Entry 8WH8 (electron microscopy, 3.60 A resolution); this record covers chains G and J of the 11 polymer chains in the assembly.

Chain G:
Protein: Histone H2A.6
Source organism: Arabidopsis thaliana
UniProt: Q9LD28 (H2A6_ARATH); residues 0-129 here correspond to UniProt positions 1-130 (UniProt number = residue number + 1)
Sequence (130 residues; row label = number of the first residue in the row; numbering starts at 0):
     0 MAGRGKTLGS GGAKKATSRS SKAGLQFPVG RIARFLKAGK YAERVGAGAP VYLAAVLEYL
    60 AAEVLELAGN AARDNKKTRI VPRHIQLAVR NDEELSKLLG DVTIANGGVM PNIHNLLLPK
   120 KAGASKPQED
Unresolved in the structure: 0-17, 111-129

Chain J:
Molecule: antisense strand (147-nt DNA)
Sequence (147 nucleotides; numbered 1 to 147; the number before each row is that of its first residue):
     1 ATCGGATGTA TATATCTGAC ACGTGCCTGG AGACTAGGGA GTAATCCCCT TGGGCGGTTA
    61 AACGCGGGGG ACAGCGCGTA CGTGCGTTTA AGCGGTGCTA GAGCTGTCTA CGACCAATTG
   121 AGCGGCCTCG GCACCGGGAT TCTCGAT
Unresolved in the structure: 1-13, 139-147

Chain G / chain J interface:
Contacting residue pairs - 13 pairs, chain G then chain J:
  Arg30(G) with DG122(J), sugar contact; DC123(J), salt bridge to the phosphate
  Lys36(G) with DA113(J), salt bridge to the phosphate
  Arg43(G) with DG112(J), hydrogen bond to the sugar; DA113(J), phosphate contact
  Val44(G) with DG112(J), sugar contact; DA113(J), hydrogen bond to the phosphate
  Gly45(G) with DG112(J), phosphate contact
  Ala46(G) with DG112(J), phosphate contact
  Lys76(G) with DC132(J), phosphate contact; DA133(J), salt bridge to the phosphate
  Thr77(G) with DC132(J), hydrogen bond to the phosphate
  Arg78(G) with DC132(J), phosphate contact
Interface residues without a listed pair, chain G (10 interface residues in all): Glu42
Interface residues without a listed pair, chain J (7 interface residues in all): DG131

Summary:
10 residues of chain G and 7 residues of chain J are in contact, with 3 hydrogen bonds and 3 salt bridges.
Polar contacts include Arg43(G)-DG112(J), Val44(G)-DA113(J) and Thr77(G)-DC132(J).
Chain G is Histone H2A.6 (Arabidopsis thaliana) and chain J is antisense strand (147-nt DNA); the structure,
Structure of DDM1-nucleosome complex in ADP state, was determined by electron microscopy, deposited together
with 8WH5, 8WH9, 8WHA and 8WHB.
